PDB entry 8QU3 | X-ray diffraction, 1.41 A resolution | chains B and C of the 3 polymer chains in the assembly

# Chain B
Name: Nuclear transcription factor Y subunit beta
From: Homo sapiens
UniProtKB: P25208 (NFYB_HUMAN); residues 51-143 here = UniProt positions 51-143
Sequence (95 residues; each row starts with the number of its first residue):
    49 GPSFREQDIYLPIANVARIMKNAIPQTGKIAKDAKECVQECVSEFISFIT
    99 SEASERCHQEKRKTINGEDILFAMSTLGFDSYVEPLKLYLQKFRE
Unresolved in the structure: 49-56
Sequence notes: expression tag (49-50)
Swiss-Prot annotation at these positions:
  - DNA-binding region: Leu-59 to Ala-65
  - region: Val-86 to Ile-97 (Subunit association domain (SAD))
  - cross-link: Lys-140 (Glycyl lysine isopeptide (Lys-Gly) (interchain with G-Cter in ubiquitin))

# Chain C
Name: Nuclear transcription factor Y subunit gamma
From: Homo sapiens
UniProtKB: Q13952 (NFYC_HUMAN); numbering as in UniProt (aligned over 27-120)
Sequence (96 residues; row label = number of the first residue in the row):
    25 GPMEEIRNLTVKDFRVQELPLARIKKIMKLDEDVKMISAEAPVLFAKAAQ
    75 IFITELTLRAWIHTEDNKRRTLQRNDIAMAITKFDQFDFLIDIVPR
Unresolved in the structure: 25-37, 120
Sequence notes: expression tag (25-26)

# Chain B / chain C interface
Pairs across the interface - 105 pairs, chain B then chain C:
  Ile-57(B) / Arg-47(C)
  Ile-57(B) / Ile-51(C)
  Tyr-58(B) / Arg-47(C)  hydrogen bond (backbone-side chain)
  Leu-59(B) / Ile-48(C)  hydrophobic
  Pro-60(B) / Pro-44(C)
  Asn-63(B) / Phe-38(C)
  Asn-63(B) / Leu-43(C)
  Asn-63(B) / Pro-44(C)
  Arg-66(B) / Phe-38(C)
  Ile-67(B) / Phe-38(C)  hydrophobic
  Ile-67(B) / Gln-74(C)
  Ile-67(B) / Ile-77(C)  hydrophobic
  Ile-67(B) / Thr-78(C)
  Met-68(B) / Ile-77(C)  hydrophobic
  Met-68(B) / Thr-81(C)
  Asn-70(B) / Phe-38(C)
  Ala-71(B) / Thr-78(C)
  Ala-71(B) / Thr-81(C)
  Ala-71(B) / Leu-82(C)
  Ile-72(B) / Thr-81(C)
  Ile-72(B) / Trp-85(C)  hydrophobic
  Pro-73(B) / Trp-85(C)
  Thr-75(B) / Arg-94(C)
  Gly-76(B) / Trp-85(C)
  Gly-76(B) / Arg-94(C)
  Lys-77(B) / Trp-85(C)
  Lys-77(B) / Arg-94(C)  hydrogen bond (backbone-backbone)
  Lys-77(B) / Thr-95(C)
  Lys-77(B) / Leu-96(C)  hydrogen bond (backbone-backbone)
  Ile-78(B) / Leu-96(C)
  Ala-79(B) / Thr-95(C)
  Ala-79(B) / Leu-96(C)  hydrogen bond (backbone-backbone)
  Asp-81(B) / Arg-98(C)  hydrogen bond (backbone-side chain)
  Ala-82(B) / Leu-96(C)
  Ala-82(B) / Gln-97(C)
  Ala-82(B) / Arg-98(C)
  Ala-82(B) / Ile-101(C)
  Cys-85(B) / Arg-98(C)
  Cys-85(B) / Ile-101(C)  hydrophobic
  Cys-85(B) / Val-118(C)  hydrophobic
  Val-86(B) / Ile-77(C)  hydrophobic
  Val-86(B) / Ile-101(C)  hydrophobic
  Glu-88(B) / Arg-98(C)  salt bridge
  Glu-88(B) / Ile-117(C)
  Cys-89(B) / Phe-76(C)
  Cys-89(B) / Leu-80(C)  hydrophobic
  Cys-89(B) / Leu-114(C)  hydrophobic
  Cys-89(B) / Val-118(C)  hydrophobic
  Val-90(B) / Ala-73(C)  hydrophobic
  Val-90(B) / Phe-76(C)  hydrophobic
  Val-90(B) / Ile-77(C)  hydrophobic
  Ser-91(B) / Ile-51(C)
  Glu-92(B) / Phe-113(C)
  Glu-92(B) / Ile-117(C)
  Phe-93(B) / Ala-72(C)  hydrophobic
  Phe-93(B) / Phe-113(C)  hydrophobic
  Ile-94(B) / Ile-51(C)  hydrophobic
  Ile-94(B) / Met-52(C)  hydrophobic
  Ile-94(B) / Phe-69(C)
  Ser-95(B) / Ile-51(C)
  Phe-96(B) / Phe-113(C)  hydrophobic
  Ile-97(B) / Phe-69(C)  hydrophobic
  Thr-98(B) / Met-52(C)
  Thr-98(B) / Asp-55(C)
  Thr-98(B) / Val-58(C)
  Thr-98(B) / Phe-69(C)
  Ser-99(B) / Asp-55(C)
  Ser-102(B) / Asp-55(C)  hydrogen bond
  Ser-102(B) / Asp-57(C)  hydrogen bond (side chain-backbone)
  Ser-102(B) / Val-58(C)  hydrogen bond (side chain-backbone)
  Lys-111(B) / Lys-59(C)
  Lys-111(B) / Met-60(C)  hydrogen bond (backbone-backbone)
  Thr-112(B) / Met-60(C)
  Thr-112(B) / Ile-61(C)
  Thr-112(B) / Ser-62(C)
  Ile-113(B) / Met-60(C)  hydrogen bond (backbone-backbone)
  Ile-113(B) / Ile-61(C)
  Ile-113(B) / Ser-62(C)  hydrogen bond (backbone-backbone)
  Asn-114(B) / Ser-62(C)
  Asn-114(B) / Glu-64(C)
  Gly-115(B) / Ser-62(C)
  Gly-115(B) / Glu-64(C)  hydrogen bond (backbone-side chain)
  Gly-115(B) / Leu-68(C)
  Ile-118(B) / Ala-65(C)  hydrophobic
  Ile-118(B) / Phe-69(C)  hydrophobic
  Met-122(B) / Phe-69(C)  hydrophobic
  Met-122(B) / Ala-72(C)  hydrophobic
  Gly-126(B) / Gln-110(C)
  Phe-127(B) / Gln-110(C)
  Phe-127(B) / Phe-113(C)  hydrophobic
  Tyr-130(B) / Ala-72(C)
  Tyr-130(B) / Ile-75(C)
  Tyr-130(B) / Phe-76(C)  hydrogen bond (side chain-backbone)
  Leu-134(B) / Leu-68(C)
  Leu-134(B) / Lys-71(C)
  Leu-134(B) / Ala-72(C)
  Leu-134(B) / Ile-75(C)  hydrophobic
  Tyr-137(B) / Val-40(C)
  Tyr-137(B) / Gln-41(C)
  Tyr-137(B) / Val-67(C)  hydrophobic
  Tyr-137(B) / Lys-71(C)
  Leu-138(B) / Glu-64(C)
  Leu-138(B) / Val-67(C)  hydrophobic
  Leu-138(B) / Leu-68(C)  hydrophobic
  Arg-142(B) / Glu-64(C)  salt bridge
Interface residues without a listed pair, chain B (55 interface residues in all): Val-64, Glu-84, His-106, Glu-116, Leu-119, Pro-133, Phe-141
Interface residues without a listed pair, chain C (48 interface residues in all): Glu-42, Leu-54, Glu-89, Ile-105

# In short
Chain B and chain C form an interface of 55 and 48 residues respectively; the contacts include 13 hydrogen
bonds and 2 salt bridges. Among the polar pairs are Glu-88(B)/Arg-98(C), Arg-142(B)/Glu-64(C) and
Tyr-58(B)/Arg-47(C). From UniProt: a DNA-binding region on chain B.
Here chain B is Nuclear transcription factor Y subunit beta and chain C is Nuclear transcription factor Y
subunit gamma, both from Homo sapiens. Entry 8QU3 (NF-YB/C Heterodimer in Complex with a 13-mer NF-YA-derived
Peptide Stabilized with C8-Hydrocarbon Linker) was determined by X-ray diffraction, deposited together with
8QU2 and 8QU4.
